7NZQ - chain AAA; structure by X-ray diffraction, 1.57 A resolution.

== Chain AAA ==
Name: D-lyxose/D-mannose family sugar isomerase
Organism: Thermofilum sp. ex4484_79
UniProt: A0A256XLS3 (A0A256XLS3_9CREN); residues 1-180 here = UniProt positions 1-180
Sequence (204 residues; each row starts with the number of its first residue; numbers below 1 keep their minus sign (Met-23 is residue -23)):
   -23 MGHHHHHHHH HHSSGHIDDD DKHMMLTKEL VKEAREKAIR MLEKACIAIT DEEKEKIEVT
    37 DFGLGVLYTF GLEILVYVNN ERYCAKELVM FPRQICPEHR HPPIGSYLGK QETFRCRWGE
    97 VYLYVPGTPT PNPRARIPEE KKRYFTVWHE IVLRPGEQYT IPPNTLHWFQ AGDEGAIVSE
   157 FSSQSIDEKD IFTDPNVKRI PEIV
Unresolved in the structure: -23 to -2, 177-180
Disulfide bonds: Cys22 forms a disulfide with the same residue of a neighbouring copy of this chain
Differences from the reference sequence: initiating methionine (-23); expression tag (-22 to 0)
Metal / ion sites: Mn2+: His75, His77, Glu88, His143 (together with beta-D-mannopyranose)
Ligand contacts: beta-D-mannopyranose (BMA): Phe38, Leu48, Ile50, Lys62, Leu64, Cys72, His75, His77, Lys86, Glu88, Phe90, His143, Phe145, Glu156, Ser161, Asp163, Asp166, Phe168, Arg175
Curated features (UniProtKB/Swiss-Prot):
  - binding site (D-fructose): Lys62, Lys86, Glu156, Asp166, Arg175
  - binding site (Mn(2+)): His75, His77, Glu88, His143
From the paper describing this entry:
  - Mn2+ coordination: His75, His77, Glu88, His143
  - binding site for beta-D-mannopyranose: Lys62, His75, His77, Lys86, Glu88, His143, Glu156, Asp163
  - specificity-determining residues: Arg175
  - catalytic residues: His75, Lys86, Glu88 (proposed by the authors, not directly observed)

== Summary ==
Chain AAA binds beta-D-mannopyranose. The Mn2+ site is built by His75, His77, Glu88 and His143. Curated
annotation (UniProt) lists 5 D-fructose-binding residues and 4 Mn2+-binding residues. The paper reports
catalytic residues His75, Lys86 and Glu88; a binding site for beta-D-mannopyranose at Lys62, His75 and His77
among others.
Chain AAA is D-lyxose/D-mannose family sugar isomerase (Thermofilum sp. ex4484_79); the structure, D-lyxose
isomerase from the hyperthermophilic archaeon Thermofilum sp complexed with D-mannose, was determined by X-ray
diffraction, deposited together with 7NZO and 7NZP.
